Entry 9CU1 (electron microscopy, 2.83 A resolution); this record covers chains G and N of the 14 polymer chains in the assembly.

== Chain G ==
Name: Protein FeSII
From: Azotobacter vinelandii
UniProt: Q44501 (FESII_AZOVI); residues 1-122 here = UniProt positions 1-122
Chain sequence (122 residues; row label = number of the first residue in the row):
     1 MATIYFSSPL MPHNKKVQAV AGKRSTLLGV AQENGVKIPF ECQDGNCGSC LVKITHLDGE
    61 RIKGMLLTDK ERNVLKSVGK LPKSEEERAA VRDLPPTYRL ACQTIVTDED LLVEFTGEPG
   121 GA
Not modelled in the structure: 1
Ion coordination: 2Fe-2S cluster Fe: Cys42, Cys47, Cys50, Cys102
Residues lining bound ligands:
  - 2Fe-2S cluster (FES): Phe40, Glu41, Cys42, Gly45, Asn46, Cys47, Gly48, Ser49, Cys50, Leu100, Cys102
  - 4Fe-4S cluster (SF4): Pro119, Gly121, Ala122

== Chain N ==
Name: Protein FeSII
From: Azotobacter vinelandii
UniProt: Q44501 (FESII_AZOVI); numbering as in UniProt (aligned over 1-122)
Chain sequence (122 residues; each row starts with the number of its first residue):
     1 MATIYFSSPL MPHNKKVQAV AGKRSTKKGV AQENGVKIPF ECQDGNCGSC LVKITHLDGE
    61 RIKGMLLTDK ERNVLKSVGK LPKSEEERAA VRDLPPTYRL ACQTIVTDED LLVEFTGEPG
   121 GA
Not modelled in the structure: 1
Differences from the reference sequence: conflict Lys27 (Leu in Q44501), Lys28 (Leu in Q44501)
Ion coordination: 2Fe-2S cluster Fe: Cys42, Cys47, Cys50, Cys102
Residues lining bound ligands:
  - 2Fe-2S cluster (FES): Phe40, Glu41, Cys42, Gly45, Asn46, Cys47, Ser49, Cys50, Cys102
  - 4Fe-4S cluster (SF4): Pro119, Gly121, Ala122

== Interface between chain G and chain N ==
Pairs across the interface (22; chain G residue first):
  Tyr5(G) - Leu57(N)  hydrophobic
  Tyr5(G) - Asp110(N)  hydrogen bond
  His13(G) - Gly59(N)
  Asn14(G) - Thr55(N)
  Asn14(G) - His56(N)  hydrogen bond (side chain-backbone)
  Asn14(G) - Leu57(N)
  Asn14(G) - Gly59(N)  hydrogen bond (backbone-backbone)
  Lys16(G) - Asp58(N)
  Lys16(G) - Asp110(N)  salt bridge
  Thr55(G) - Asn14(N)
  His56(G) - Asn14(N)  hydrogen bond (backbone-side chain)
  Leu57(G) - Tyr5(N)  hydrophobic
  Leu57(G) - Asn14(N)
  Leu57(G) - Leu57(N)  hydrophobic
  Leu57(G) - Leu112(N)  hydrophobic
  Asp58(G) - Lys16(N)
  Gly59(G) - His13(N)
  Gly59(G) - Asn14(N)  hydrogen bond (backbone-backbone)
  Asp110(G) - Tyr5(N)  hydrogen bond
  Asp110(G) - Lys16(N)  salt bridge
  Leu112(G) - Leu57(N)  hydrophobic
  Leu112(G) - Leu112(N)  hydrophobic
Also at the interface, not in a pair above, chain G (13 interface residues in all): Lys15, Glu60
Also at the interface, not in a pair above, chain N (13 interface residues in all): Lys15, Glu60

== Summary ==
The chain G/chain N interface involves 13 residues from each chain, with 6 hydrogen bonds and 2 salt bridges.
Among the polar pairs are Lys16(G)-Asp110(N), Asp110(G)-Lys16(N) and Tyr5(G)-Asp110(N). Bound to chain G:
4Fe-4S cluster and 2Fe-2S cluster. Chain N binds 4Fe-4S cluster and 2Fe-2S cluster.
Chain G is Protein FeSII and chain N is Protein FeSII, both from Azotobacter vinelandii; the structure,
Azotobacter vinelandii filamentous 2:2:1 MoFeP:FeP:FeSII-Complex (termini; C1 symmetry), was determined by
electron microscopy (same publication as 9CTZ, 9CU0 and 9CU2).
